Entry 5XE3 (X-ray diffraction, 2.30 A resolution); this record covers chains A and B of the 6 polymer chains in the assembly.

# Chain A (and B)
Name: Endoribonuclease MazF4
Source organism: Mycobacterium tuberculosis (strain ATCC 25618 / H37Rv)
Notes: EC 3.1.-.-; chain B of this document is another copy of the same molecule, construct and numbering; everything in this record applies to it too
Reference sequence: P9WII5 (MAZF4_MYCTU); residue numbers follow UniProt; this construct covers 1-105
Chain sequence (107 residues; numbered -1 to 105; the number before each row is that of its first residue; numbers below 1 keep their minus sign (Glu-1 is residue -1)):
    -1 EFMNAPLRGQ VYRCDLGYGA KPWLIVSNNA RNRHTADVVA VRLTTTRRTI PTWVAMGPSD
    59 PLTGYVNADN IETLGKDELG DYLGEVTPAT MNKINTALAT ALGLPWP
Disordered / not traced: -1 to 2 (chain B: -1 to 0, 44-48)
Sequence notes: expression tag (-1 to 0)
From the paper describing this entry:
  - self-association interface (contacts with another copy of this molecule); pairs are residue here / residue on that copy: Asn26-Thr98 (hydrogen bond)
  - conformationally variable residues (order/disorder transition): Thr44 to Ile48
  - mutagenesis - T44A: decreased catalytic activity

# Chain A / chain B interface
Contacting residue pairs - 32 pairs, chain A then chain B:
  Arg6(A) with Leu100(B), hydrogen bond (side chain-backbone); Gly101(B), hydrogen bond (side chain-backbone); Leu102(B)
  Val24(A) with Leu100(B); Gly101(B)
  Ser25(A) with Ala99(B)
  Asn26(A) with Thr98(B), hydrogen bond (side chain-backbone); Ala99(B), hydrogen bond (backbone-backbone)
  Arg29(A) with Asp67(B), hydrogen bond (side chain-backbone)
  Asp67(A) with Arg29(B), hydrogen bond (backbone-side chain)
  Asn93(A) with Gly101(B); Leu102(B); Pro103(B)
  Leu96(A) with Leu100(B), hydrophobic; Leu102(B), hydrophobic
  Ala97(A) with Leu102(B)
  Thr98(A) with Asn26(B), hydrogen bond (backbone-side chain)
  Ala99(A) with Ser25(B); Asn26(B), hydrogen bond (backbone-backbone)
  Leu100(A) with Arg6(B), hydrogen bond (backbone-side chain); Val24(B); Val37(B), hydrophobic; Leu100(B), hydrophobic
  Gly101(A) with Arg6(B), hydrogen bond (backbone-side chain); Val24(B); Asn26(B)
  Leu102(A) with Arg6(B); Asn93(B); Leu102(B), hydrophobic; Trp104(B), hydrophobic
  Pro103(A) with Asn93(B); Trp104(B)
Other interface residues (no listed pair), chain A (17 interface residues in all): Val37, Thr71
Other interface residues (no listed pair), chain B (18 interface residues in all): Asn68, Ile69, Ala97

# Summary
The interface between chain A and chain B involves 17 residues on one side and 18 on the other; the contacts
include 10 hydrogen bonds. Polar pairs include Arg6(A)-Leu100(B), Arg6(A)-Gly101(B) and Asn26(A)-Thr98(B).
From the paper: T44A of chain A reduces catalytic activity; conformational variability at Thr44(A).
Both chains are Endoribonuclease MazF4 (Mycobacterium tuberculosis (strain ATCC 25618 / H37Rv)). Entry 5XE3
(Endoribonuclease in complex with its cognate antitoxin from Mycobacterial species) was determined by X-ray
diffraction together with 5XE2 from the same study.
